6XJT - chains B and C of the 3 polymer chains in the assembly; structure by X-ray diffraction, 2.41 A resolution.

Chain B:
Name: Ran-specific GTPase-activating protein 1
Organism: Saccharomyces cerevisiae
Reference sequence: P41920 (YRB1_YEAST); numbering as in UniProt (aligned over 62-201)
Sequence (140 residues; each row starts with the number of its first residue):
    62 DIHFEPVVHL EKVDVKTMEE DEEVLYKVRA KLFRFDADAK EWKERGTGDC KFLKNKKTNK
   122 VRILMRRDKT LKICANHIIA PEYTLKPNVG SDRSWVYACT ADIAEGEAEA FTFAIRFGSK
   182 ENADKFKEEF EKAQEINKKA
Unresolved in the structure: 62-77, 201

Chain C:
Name: Exportin-1
Organism: Saccharomyces cerevisiae
Reference sequence: P30822 (XPO1_YEAST); numbering as in UniProt; present here: 1-376, 414-1058
Sequence (1024 residues; numbered -2 to 1058; 37 numbers in that range are skipped by the numbering (no residue carries them; nothing is unmodelled there); the number before each row is that of its first residue; numbers below 1 keep their minus sign (Gly-2 is residue -2)):
    -2 GGSMEGILDF SNDLDIALLD QVVSTFYQGS GVQQKQAQEI LTKFQDNPDA WQKADQILQF
    58 STNPQSKFIA LSILDKLITR KWKLLPNDHR IGIRNFVVGM IISMCQDDEV FKTQKNLINK
   118 SDLTLVQILK QEWPQNWPEF IPELIGSSSS SVNVCENNMI VLKLLSEEVF DFSAEQMTQA
   178 KALHLKNSMS KEFEQIFKLC FQVLEQGSSS SLIVATLESL LRYLHWIPYR YIYETNILEL
   238 LSTKFMTSPD TRAITLKCLT EVSNLKIPQD NDLIKRQTVL FFQNTLQQIA TSVMPVTADL
   298 KATYANANGN DQSFLQDLAM FLTTYLARNR ALLESDESLR ELLLNAHQYL IQLSKIEERE
   358 LFKTTLDYWH NLVADLFYE
   414 PLKKHIYEEI CSQLRLVIIE NMVRPEEVLV VENDEGEIVR EFVKESDTIQ LYKSEREVLV
   474 YLTHLNVIDT EEIMISKLAR QIDGSEWSWH NINTLSWAIG SISGTMSEDT EKRFVVTVIK
   534 DLLGLCEQKR GKDNKAVVAS DIMYVVGQYP RFLKAHWNFL RTVILKLFEF MHETHEGVQD
   594 MACDTFIKIV QKCKYHFVIQ QPRESEPFIQ TIIRDIQKTT ADLQPQQVHT FYKACGIIIS
   654 EERSVAERNR LLSDLMQLPN MAWDTIVEQS TANPTLLLDS ETVKIIANII KTNVAVCTSM
   714 GADFYPQLGH IYYNMLQLYR AVSSMISAQV AAEGLIATKT PKVRGLRTIK KEILKLVETY
   774 ISKARNLDDV VKVLVEPLLN AVLEDYMNNV PDARDAEVLN CMTTVVEKVG HMIPQGVILI
   834 LQSVFECTLD MINKDFTEYP EHRVEFYKLL KVINEKSFAA FLELPPAAFK LFVDAICWAF
   894 KHNNRDVEVN GLQIALDLVK NIERMGNVPF ANEFHKNYFF IFVSETFFVL TDSDHKSGFS
   954 KQALLLMKLI SLVYDNKISV PLYQEAEVPQ GTSNQVYLSQ YLANMLSNAF PHLTSEQIAS
  1014 FLSALTKQCK DLVVFKGTLR DFLVQIKEVG GDPTDYLFAE DKENA
Unresolved in the structure: -2, 447-449, 978-980, 1053-1058
Construct notes: expression tag (-2 to 0); engineered mutation Gly537 (Asp in P30822), Cys539 (Thr in P30822), Glu540 (Val in P30822), Gln541 (Lys in P30822); conflict Cys1022 (Tyr in P30822)
Covalently attached groups: compound 6L8 linked to Cys539
Ligand contacts: 6L8 ((2R)-3-{3-[3,5-bis(trifluoromethyl)phenyl]-1H-1,2,4-triazol-1-yl}-2-(pyrimidin-5-yl)propanamide): Ile532, Leu536, Glu540, Lys548, Ala552, Ile555, Met556, Val559, Phe572, Thr575, Val576, Lys579, Leu580, Phe583, Glu586

Interface between chain B and chain C:
Residue-residue contacts (9):
  Arg90(B) with Phe455(C)
  Val150(B) with Ile749(C), hydrophobic; Thr753(C); Pro754(C)
  Gly151(B) with Lys752(C); Pro754(C); Arg757(C), hydrogen bond (backbone-side chain)
  Ser152(B) with Pro754(C)
  Asp153(B) with Pro754(C)

Summary:
Chain B and chain C form an interface of 5 and 6 residues respectively, with 1 hydrogen bond. Its one
hydrogen-bonded contact is Gly151(B)-Arg757(C). Compound 6L8 is covalently linked to Cys539(C).
Chain B is Ran-specific GTPase-activating protein 1 and chain C is Exportin-1, both from Saccharomyces
cerevisiae; the structure, Crystal Structure of KPT-8602 bound to CRM1 (537-DLTVK-541 to GLCEQ), was
determined by X-ray diffraction together with 6XJP, 6XJR, 6XJS, 6XJU and 7L5E from the same study.
